8C5Z - chains C and H of the 12 polymer chains in the assembly; structure by electron microscopy, 3.80 A resolution.

[Chain C]
Protein: RPA14 subunit of the hetero-oligomeric complex involved in homologous recombination
Organism: Pyrococcus abyssi
UniProtKB: Q9V1Z0 (Q9V1Z0_PYRAB); numbering as in UniProt (aligned over 6-117)
Amino-acid sequence (112 residues; row label = number of the first residue in the row):
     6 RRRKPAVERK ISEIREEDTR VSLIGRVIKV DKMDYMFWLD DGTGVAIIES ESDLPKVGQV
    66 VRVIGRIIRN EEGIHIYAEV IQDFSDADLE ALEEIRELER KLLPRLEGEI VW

[Chain H]
Protein: RPA32 subunit of the hetero-oligomeric complex involved in homologous recombination
Organism: Pyrococcus abyssi
UniProtKB: Q9V1Z1 (Q9V1Z1_PYRAB); residues 2-181 here correspond to UniProt positions 6-185 (UniProt number = residue number + 4)
Amino-acid sequence (180 residues; row label = number of the first residue in the row):
     2 KKRMPATRLY IKDILEGYFV KSEGDFEPNY LITKYARKVY RAKIVGTVVR EPLIAEDETY
    62 GKFQVDDGTG VIWVLGFRDD TKFAKLVRKG DLVQVIGKIA EWRDDKQILV EGVSKVHPNM
   122 WILHRYETLK EKIEHIKKAK IALEIYNQYG ITAKSKVIAK NKGIEEELLE VIDELYGIMM

[Interface between chain C and chain H]
Contacting residue pairs - 5 pairs, chain C then chain H:
  Lys37(C) - Lys63(H)
  Tyr40(C) - Arg51(H)
  Tyr40(C) - Trp74(H)
  Glu56(C) - Arg51(H)  hydrogen bond (backbone-side chain)
  Ser57(C) - Arg51(H)
Also at the interface, not in a pair above, chain C (5 interface residues in all): Met38
Also at the interface, not in a pair above, chain H (6 interface residues in all): Leu54, Gln65, Arg104

[In short]
5 residues of chain C and 6 residues of chain H are in contact; the contacts include 1 hydrogen bond. The
hydrogen-bonded pair is Glu56(C)-Arg51(H).
Chain C is RPA14 subunit of the hetero-oligomeric complex involved in homologous recombination and chain H is
RPA32 subunit of the hetero-oligomeric complex involved in homologous recombination, both from Pyrococcus
abyssi; the structure, RPA tetrameric supercomplex with AROD-OB-1, was determined by electron microscopy,
deposited together with 8AAJ, 8AAS, 8C5Y, 8OEJ and 8OEL.
